2BOJ - chains A and B of the 4 polymer chains in the assembly; structure by X-ray diffraction, 1.80 A resolution.

[Chain A (and B)]
Protein: Pseudomonas aeruginosa lectin II
Source organism: Pseudomonas aeruginosa
Notes: chain B of this document is another copy of the same molecule, construct and numbering; everything in this record applies to it too
UniProt: Q9HYN5 (Q9HYN5_PSEAE); residues 1-114 here correspond to UniProt positions 2-115 (UniProt number = residue number + 1)
Amino-acid sequence (114 residues; row label = number of the first residue in the row):
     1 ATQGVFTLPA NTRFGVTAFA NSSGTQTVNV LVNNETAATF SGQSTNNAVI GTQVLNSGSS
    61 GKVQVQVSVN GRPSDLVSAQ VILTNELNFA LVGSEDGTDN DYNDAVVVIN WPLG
Metal / ion sites: Ca2+ site 1: Asn21, Asp101, Asn103, Asp104 (together with methyl beta-D-arabinopyranoside) (shared with 1 residue of chain C); Ca2+ site 2: Glu95, Asp99, Asp101, Asp104 (together with methyl beta-D-arabinopyranoside); Ca2+ site 3: Gly114 (together with methyl beta-D-arabinopyranoside) (shared with 4 residues of chain C)
Residues lining bound ligands: methyl beta-D-arabinopyranoside (ARW): Asn21, Ser22, Ser23, Glu95, Asp96, Gly97, Asp99, Asp101, Asn103, Asp104
From the paper describing this entry:
  - conformationally variable residues (side-chain flip): Ser23
  - binding site for methyl beta-D-arabinopyranoside: Asn21, Ser23, Asp96, Thr98, Asp99, Asp101, Asp104, Gly114
  - specificity-determining residues: Thr45

[Chain A / chain B interface]
Contacting residue pairs (6; chain A residue first):
  Ala1(A) with Asp75(B), hydrogen bond (backbone-side chain); Val77(B), hydrophobic; Tyr102(B)
  Asp75(A) with Ala1(B), hydrogen bond (side chain-backbone)
  Val77(A) with Ala1(B), hydrophobic
  Tyr102(A) with Ala1(B)
Interface residues without a listed pair, chain A (5 interface residues in all): Gln3

[Overview]
The interface between chain A and chain B involves 5 residues on one side and 4 on the other; the contacts
include 2 hydrogen bonds. The hydrogen-bonded pair is Ala1(A)-Asp75(B). Chain A binds methyl
beta-D-arabinopyranoside. The paper reports a binding site for methyl beta-D-arabinopyranoside at Asn21(A),
Ser23(A) and Asp96(A) among others; the specificity determinant Thr45(A).
Chain A and chain B are both Pseudomonas aeruginosa lectin II (Pseudomonas aeruginosa); the structure, crystal
Structure of pseudomonas aeruginosa lectin (PA-IIL) complexed with methyl-B-D-Arabinopyranoside, was
determined by X-ray diffraction, deposited together with 2BP6.
